PDB entry 4DV1 | X-ray diffraction, 3.85 A resolution | chains A and I of the 21 polymer chains in the assembly

Chain A:
Molecule: 16S rRNA
From: Thermus thermophilus
Sequence (1522 nucleotides; each row starts with the number of its first residue; note: 42 numbers in that range are skipped by the numbering (no residue carries them; nothing is unmodelled there); a row labelled like 190A-190L holds insertion residues (190A, then the next letters in order); numbering starts at 0):
     0 UUUGUUGGAG AGUUUGAUCC GGGCUCAGGG UGAACGCUGG CGGCGUGCCU AAGACAUGCA
    60 AGUCGUGCGG G
    73 CCGCGGGGUU UU
    88 ACUCCG
    95 UGGUC
   101 AGCGGCGGAC GGGUGAGUAA CGCGUGGGU
  129A G
   130 ACCUACCCGG AAGAGGGGGA CAACCCGGGG AAACUCGGGC UAAUCCCCCA UGUGGACCCG
   190 C
190A-190L CCCUUGGGGUGU
   191 GUCCAAAGGG CUUU
   216 GCCCGCUUCC GGAUGGGCCC GCGUCCCAUC AGCUAGUUGG UGGGGUAAUG GCCCACCAAG
   276 GCGACGACGG GUAGCCGGUC UGAGAGGAUG GCCGGCCACA GGGGCACUGA GACACGGGCC
   336 CCACUCCUAC GGGAGGCAGC AGUUAGGAAU CUUCCGCAAU GGGCGCAAGC CUGACGGAGC
   396 GACGCCGCUU GGAGGAAGAA GCCCUUCGGG GUGUAAACUC CUGAA
   442 CCCGGGACGA AACCCCCGAC GA
   474 GGGGACUGAC GGUACCGGG
   494 GUAAUAGCGC CGGCCAACUC CGUGCCAGCA GCCGCGGUAA UACGGAGGGC GCGAGCGUUA
   554 CCCGGAUUCA CUGGGCGUAA AGGGCGUGUA GGCGGCCUGG GGCGUCCCAU GUGAAAGACC
   614 ACGGCUCAAC CGUGGGGGAG CGUGGGAUAC GCUCAGGCUA GACGGUGGGA GAGGGUGGUG
   674 GAAUUCCCGG AGUAGCGGUG AAAUGCGCAG AUACCGGGAG GAACGCCGAU GGCGAAGGCA
   734 GCCACCUGGU CCACCCGUGA CGCUGAGGCG CGAAAGCGUG GGGAGCAAAC CGGAUUAGAU
   794 ACCCGGGUAG UCCACGCCCU AAACGAUGCG CGCUAGGUCU CUGGGUCU
   848 CCUGGGGGCC GAAGCUAACG CGUUAAGCGC GCCGCCUGGG GAGUACGGCC GCAAGGCUGA
   908 AACUCAAAGG AAUUGACGGG GGCCCGCACA AGCGGUGGAG CAUGUGGUUU AAUUCGAAGX
   968 AACGCGAAGA ACCUUACCAG GCCUUGACAU GCUAGG
 1003A G
  1004 AACCCGGGUG AAAGCCUGGG GUGCCCC
1030A-1030D GCGA
  1031 GGGGAGCCCU AGCACAGGUG CUGCAUGGCC GUCGUCAGCU CGUGCCGUGA GGUGUUGGGU
  1091 UAAGUCCCGC AACGAGCGCA ACCCCCGCCG UUAGUUGCCA GCGGUUCGGC CGGGCACUCU
  1151 AACGGGACUG CCCGCGAAA
  1171 GCGGGAGGAA GGAGGGGACG ACGUCUGGUC AGCAUGGCCC UUACGGCCUG GGCGACACAC
  1231 GUGCUACAAU GCCCACUACA AAGCGAUGCC ACCCGGCAAC GGGGAGCUAA UCGCAAAAAG
  1291 GUGGGCCCAG UUCGGAUUGG GGUCUGCAAC CCGACCCCAU GAAGCCGGAA UCGCUAGUAA
  1351 UCGCGGAUCA G
 1361A C
  1362 CAUGCCGCGG UGAAUACGUU CCCGGGCCUU GUACACACXG CCXGUXACGC CAUGGGAGCG
  1422 GGCUCUACCC GAAGUCGCCG GG
  1446 AGCCUACGGG
  1459 CAGGCGCCGA GGGUAGGGCC CGUGACUGGG GCGAAGUCGU AACAAGGUAG CUGUACCGGA
  1519 AGGUGCGGCU GGAUCCACUC CUUUCU
Not modelled in the structure: 0-4, 1534-1538
Modified positions: PSU (pseudouridine-5'-monophosphate) at position 516, 7MG (7N-methyl-8-hydroguanosine-5'-monophosphate) at position 527, M2G (N2-dimethylguanosine-5'-monophosphate) at position 966, 5MC (5-methylcytidine-5'-monophosphate) at position 967, 2MG (2N-methylguanosine-5'-monophosphate) at position 1207, 5MC (5-methylcytidine-5'-monophosphate) at position 1400, 4OC (4n,o2'-methylcytidine-5'-monophosphate) at position 1402, 5MC (5-methylcytidine-5'-monophosphate) at position 1404, 5MC (5-methylcytidine-5'-monophosphate) at position 1407, UR3 (3-methyluridine-5'-monophoshate) at position 1498, MA6 (6N-dimethyladenosine-5'-monophoshate) at position 1518, MA6 (6N-dimethyladenosine-5'-monophoshate) at position 1519, PSU (pseudouridine-5'-monophosphate) at position 1540, PSU (pseudouridine-5'-monophosphate) at position 1541
Construct notes: engineered mutation G20 (U666 in M26923.1); conflict C1534 (A2157 in M26923.1), A1535 (C2158 in M26923.1)
Bound ions: Mg2+ site 1 near U5 (its only coordinating residue here); Mg2+ site 2 near G6 (its only coordinating residue here); Mg2+ site 3 near G21 (its only coordinating residue here); Mg2+ site 4: C48, G115; Mg2+ site 5 near A53 (its only coordinating residue here); Mg2+ site 6: C58, A59, U387; Mg2+ site 7 near G105 (its only coordinating residue here); Mg2+ site 8 near G107 (its only coordinating residue here); Mg2+ site 9: A109, G331; Mg2+ site 10 near A109 (its only coordinating residue here); Mg2+ site 11 near G111 (its only coordinating residue here); Mg2+ site 12: G117, G289; 91 more Mg2+ sites not listed
Ligand contacts: streptomycin (SRY): U12, U14, C526, 7MG_527, C912, A913, A914, A915, C1490, G1491

Chain I:
Name: ribosomal protein S9
From: Thermus thermophilus
Reference sequence: P80374 (RS9_THET8); residue numbers follow UniProt; this construct covers 1-128
Chain sequence (128 residues; row label = number of the first residue in the row):
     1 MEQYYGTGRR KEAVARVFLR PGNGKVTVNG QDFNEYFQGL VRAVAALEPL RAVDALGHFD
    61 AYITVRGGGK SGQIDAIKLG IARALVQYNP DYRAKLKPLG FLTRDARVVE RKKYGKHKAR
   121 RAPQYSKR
Not modelled in the structure: 1

How chain A and chain I interact:
Pairs across the interface - 109 pairs, chain A then chain I:
  G942(A) with Gln-124(I), base contact
  U943(A) with Gln-124(I), sugar contact
  M2G_966(A) with Arg-128(I), hydrogen bond to the sugar
  5MC_967(A) with Arg-128(I), hydrogen bond to the phosphate
  A968(A) with Arg-128(I), salt bridge to the phosphate
  C1116(A) with Val-108(I), sugar contact
  G1117(A) with Arg-104(I), hydrogen bond to the phosphate; Ala-106(I), sugar contact
  C1118(A) with Arg-9(I), salt bridge to the phosphate; Arg-83(I), hydrogen bond to the phosphate; Arg-104(I), salt bridge to the phosphate
  C1119(A) with Arg-9(I), salt bridge to the phosphate; Arg-83(I), salt bridge to the phosphate
  G1127(A) with Arg-16(I), hydrogen bond to the sugar; Arg-66(I), phosphate contact
  C1128(A) with Arg-16(I), salt bridge to the phosphate; Arg-66(I), salt bridge to the phosphate
  C1129(A) with Tyr-62(I), phosphate contact
  A1130(A) with Phe-18(I), sugar contact; Arg-20(I), hydrogen bond to the sugar; Tyr-62(I), sugar contact
  C1147(A) with Tyr-5(I), hydrogen bond to the sugar; Arg-16(I), hydrogen bond to the base
  U1148(A) with Thr-7(I), phosphate contact; Arg-9(I), phosphate contact; Val-14(I), phosphate contact; Arg-16(I), hydrogen bond to the sugar
  C1149(A) with Arg-9(I), salt bridge to the phosphate
  G1178(A) with Lys-97(I), salt bridge to the phosphate
  A1179(A) with Arg-93(I), salt bridge to the phosphate; Leu-102(I), sugar contact; Thr-103(I), hydrogen bond to the phosphate; Arg-104(I), sugar contact
  A1180(A) with Thr-103(I), hydrogen bond to the phosphate
  G1186(A) with Glu-110(I), phosphate contact; Lys-113(I), hydrogen bond to the phosphate; Arg-120(I), salt bridge to the phosphate
  G1187(A) with Lys-113(I), salt bridge to the phosphate
  A1188(A) with Tyr-114(I), hydrogen bond to the phosphate
  G1231(A) with Ser-126(I), hydrogen bond to the phosphate; Lys-127(I), phosphate contact
  U1232(A) with Gln-124(I), sugar contact; Ser-126(I), hydrogen bond to the phosphate
  G1233(A) with His-117(I), salt bridge to the phosphate; Pro-123(I), phosphate contact; Gln-124(I), phosphate contact
  A1248(A) with Tyr-36(I), hydrogen bond to the sugar; Lys-70(I), hydrogen bond to the base
  C1249(A) with Tyr-36(I), hydrogen bond to the sugar; Gly-68(I), hydrogen bond to the sugar; Gly-69(I), base contact; Lys-70(I), sugar contact; Gln-73(I), hydrogen bond to the sugar
  A1250(A) with Glu-12(I), hydrogen bond to the sugar; Gly-67(I), sugar contact; Gly-68(I), hydrogen bond to the phosphate
  A1251(A) with Glu-12(I), sugar contact; Gly-67(I), phosphate contact
  G1290(A) with Leu-40(I), sugar contact
  G1291(A) with Gln-38(I), hydrogen bond to the sugar; Gly-39(I), sugar contact
  C1342(A) with Gln-124(I), sugar contact; Tyr-125(I), sugar contact
  G1343(A) with Arg-121(I), sugar contact; Ala-122(I), hydrogen bond to the sugar; Tyr-125(I), phosphate contact
  C1344(A) with Arg-120(I), sugar contact
  U1345(A) with Arg-120(I), salt bridge to the phosphate
  A1346(A) with Arg-120(I), salt bridge to the phosphate
  G1347(A) with Arg-10(I), hydrogen bond to the base; Lys-11(I), base contact; Arg-107(I), hydrogen bond to the base; Val-108(I), sugar contact; Val-109(I), phosphate contact; Glu-110(I), hydrogen bond to the phosphate
  U1348(A) with Val-109(I), phosphate contact; Glu-110(I), hydrogen bond to the phosphate; Arg-120(I), hydrogen bond to the sugar
  A1349(A) with Lys-118(I), salt bridge to the phosphate; Arg-120(I), hydrogen bond to the phosphate; Arg-121(I), hydrogen bond to the phosphate
  A1350(A) with Lys-118(I), salt bridge to the phosphate; Arg-121(I), salt bridge to the phosphate
  U1351(A) with Lys-118(I), hydrogen bond to the base
  C1366(A) with His-117(I), salt bridge to the phosphate
  C1367(A) with Lys-112(I), salt bridge to the phosphate; Tyr-114(I), phosphate contact; Gly-115(I), hydrogen bond to the phosphate; Lys-116(I), phosphate contact
  G1368(A) with Arg-111(I), salt bridge to the phosphate; Lys-112(I), salt bridge to the phosphate; Lys-113(I), phosphate contact; Tyr-114(I), hydrogen bond to the phosphate
  C1369(A) with Arg-111(I), phosphate contact; Lys-112(I), hydrogen bond to the phosphate
  G1370(A) with Glu-12(I), sugar contact; Val-109(I), phosphate contact
  G1371(A) with Lys-11(I), phosphate contact; Glu-12(I), phosphate contact; Gly-68(I), sugar contact; Gly-69(I), phosphate contact; Lys-70(I), phosphate contact
  U1372(A) with Lys-11(I), salt bridge to the phosphate; Gly-69(I), phosphate contact; Lys-70(I), phosphate contact; Ser-71(I), hydrogen bond to the phosphate; Gly-72(I), hydrogen bond to the phosphate
  G1373(A) with Lys-11(I), base contact; Ser-71(I), hydrogen bond to the phosphate
Interface residues without a listed pair, chain A (55 interface residues in all): G941, C1189, C1230, U1292, A1340, U1341
Interface residues without a listed pair, chain I (54 interface residues in all): Gln-3, Arg-42, Thr-64

In short:
55 residues of chain A face 54 of chain I across their interface; the contacts include 38 hydrogen bonds and
23 salt bridges. Polar contacts include C1147(A)/Arg-16(I), A1248(A)/Lys-70(I) and G1347(A)/Arg-10(I). Chain A
binds streptomycin. C48(A) and G115(A) form the Mg2+ site 4.
Here chain A is 16S rRNA and chain I is ribosomal protein S9, both from Thermus thermophilus. Entry 4DV1
(Crystal structure of the Thermus thermophilus 30S ribosomal subunit with a 16S rRNA mutation, U20G, bound
...) was determined by X-ray diffraction.
